Entry 2IX5 (X-ray diffraction, 2.70 A resolution); this record covers chains A and D of the 4 polymer chains in the assembly.

== Chain A (and D) ==
Protein: Acyl-coenzyme A oxidase 4, peroxisomal
Organism: Arabidopsis thaliana
Notes: EC 1.3.3.6; chain D of this document is another copy of the same molecule, construct and numbering; everything in this record applies to it too
UniProt: Q96329 (ACOX4_ARATH); residues 1-436 here = UniProt positions 1-436
Amino-acid sequence (436 residues; row label = number of the first residue in the row):
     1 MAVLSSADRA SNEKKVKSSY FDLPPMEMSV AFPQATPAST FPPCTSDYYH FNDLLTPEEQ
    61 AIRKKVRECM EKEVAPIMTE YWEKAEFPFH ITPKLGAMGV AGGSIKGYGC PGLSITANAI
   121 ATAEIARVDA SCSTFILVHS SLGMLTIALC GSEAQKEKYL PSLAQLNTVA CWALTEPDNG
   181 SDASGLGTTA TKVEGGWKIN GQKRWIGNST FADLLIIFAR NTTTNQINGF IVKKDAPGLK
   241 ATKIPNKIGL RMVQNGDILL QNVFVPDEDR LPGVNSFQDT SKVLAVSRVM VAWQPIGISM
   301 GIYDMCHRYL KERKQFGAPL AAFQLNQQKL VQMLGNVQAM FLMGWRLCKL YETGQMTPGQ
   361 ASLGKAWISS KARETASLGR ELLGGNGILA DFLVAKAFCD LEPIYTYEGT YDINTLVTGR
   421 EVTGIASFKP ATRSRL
Not modelled in the structure: 1-16, 433-436
Residues lining bound ligands:
  - acetoacetyl-coenzyme A (CAA): W172, L174, T175, G180, S181, D182, A183, S184, F277, L284, R288, E408, G409, I413, V417, R420, A426, F428, K429
  - FAD (flavin-adenine dinucleotide), molecule 1: V138, W172, L174, T175, G180, S181, R204, W205, I206, G207, L250, N255, P403, T406, Y407, E408, G409, T410, D412, I413, L416, F428
  - FAD, molecule 2: R313, Q315, F316, L320, F323, L325, N326, E381, L382, L383, G384, G385, N386

== How chain A and chain D interact ==
Residue-residue contacts (106):
  Y48(A) - T357(D)
  Y48(A) - G359(D)  hydrogen bond (side chain-backbone)
  Y48(A) - Q360(D)  hydrogen bond (side chain-backbone)
  Y48(A) - L363(D)  hydrophobic
  Y48(A) - T418(D)
  Y48(A) - E421(D)  hydrogen bond
  Y48(A) - V422(D)  hydrophobic
  Y49(A) - R346(D)  hydrogen bond (backbone-side chain)
  Y49(A) - L347(D)
  Y49(A) - L350(D)  hydrophobic
  Y49(A) - Q360(D)  hydrogen bond (side chain-backbone)
  Y49(A) - G364(D)  hydrogen bond (side chain-backbone)
  H50(A) - R346(D)  hydrogen bond (backbone-side chain)
  H50(A) - Q355(D)  hydrogen bond
  D53(A) - R346(D)  salt bridge
  D53(A) - Q355(D)  hydrogen bond
  L54(A) - W345(D)  hydrophobic
  Y303(A) - V422(D)
  H307(A) - V422(D)  hydrogen bond (side chain-backbone)
  P319(A) - I425(D)  hydrophobic
  A321(A) - T423(D)
  A322(A) - I425(D)  hydrophobic
  A322(A) - S427(D)  hydrogen bond (backbone-side chain)
  F323(A) - S427(D)
  Q324(A) - L416(D)
  Q324(A) - S427(D)  hydrogen bond (side chain-backbone)
  Q324(A) - F428(D)
  Q327(A) - L416(D)
  Q327(A) - G419(D)
  Q327(A) - R420(D)
  Q327(A) - T423(D)
  Q327(A) - I425(D)  hydrogen bond (side chain-backbone)
  Q327(A) - S427(D)
  Q328(A) - D412(D)
  Q328(A) - T415(D)
  L330(A) - T423(D)
  V331(A) - L363(D)
  V331(A) - T415(D)
  V331(A) - G419(D)
  Q332(A) - Y411(D)  hydrogen bond
  L334(A) - L363(D)  hydrophobic
  L334(A) - V422(D)  hydrophobic
  G335(A) - M343(D)
  G335(A) - L363(D)
  G335(A) - W367(D)
  N336(A) - W367(D)
  Q338(A) - M343(D)
  A339(A) - M343(D)
  A339(A) - W367(D)  hydrophobic
  L342(A) - L342(D)
  L342(A) - M343(D)  hydrophobic
  L342(A) - R346(D)
  M343(A) - G335(D)
  M343(A) - Q338(D)
  M343(A) - A339(D)
  M343(A) - L342(D)  hydrophobic
  W345(A) - W345(D)  hydrophobic
  R346(A) - Y49(D)  hydrogen bond (side chain-backbone)
  R346(A) - H50(D)  hydrogen bond (side chain-backbone)
  R346(A) - D53(D)  salt bridge
  R346(A) - L342(D)
  L347(A) - Y49(D)
  L350(A) - Y49(D)
  Q355(A) - H50(D)
  Q355(A) - D53(D)  hydrogen bond
  T357(A) - Y48(D)
  G359(A) - Y48(D)
  Q360(A) - Y48(D)  hydrogen bond (backbone-side chain)
  Q360(A) - Y49(D)  hydrogen bond (backbone-side chain)
  L363(A) - Y48(D)  hydrophobic
  L363(A) - Y49(D)  hydrophobic
  L363(A) - V331(D)
  L363(A) - G335(D)
  L363(A) - Q338(D)
  G364(A) - Y49(D)  hydrogen bond (backbone-side chain)
  W367(A) - G335(D)
  W367(A) - N336(D)
  W367(A) - A339(D)  hydrophobic
  W367(A) - W367(D)  hydrophobic
  K371(A) - N336(D)
  K371(A) - K371(D)
  K371(A) - E374(D)  salt bridge
  Y411(A) - Q332(D)  hydrogen bond
  D412(A) - Q328(D)
  T415(A) - V331(D)
  L416(A) - Q324(D)
  L416(A) - Q327(D)
  T418(A) - V331(D)
  G419(A) - Q327(D)
  G419(A) - V331(D)
  R420(A) - Q327(D)  hydrogen bond (backbone-side chain)
  E421(A) - Y48(D)  hydrogen bond
  V422(A) - Y303(D)
  V422(A) - H307(D)
  T423(A) - K311(D)
  T423(A) - A321(D)
  T423(A) - Q327(D)
  T423(A) - L330(D)
  I425(A) - P319(D)  hydrophobic
  I425(A) - A322(D)  hydrophobic
  I425(A) - Q327(D)  hydrogen bond (backbone-side chain)
  S427(A) - A322(D)  hydrogen bond (side chain-backbone)
  S427(A) - F323(D)
  S427(A) - Q324(D)  hydrogen bond (backbone-side chain)
  S427(A) - Q327(D)
  F428(A) - Q324(D)
Other interface residues (no listed pair), chain D (52 interface residues in all): L54, L334, A426

== Overview ==
49 residues of chain A face 52 of chain D across their interface, with 26 hydrogen bonds and 3 salt bridges.
Polar pairs include D53(A)-R346(D), K371(A)-E374(D) and Y48(A)-G359(D). Chain A binds acetoacetyl-coenzyme A
and flavin-adenine dinucleotide.
Chain A and chain D are both Acyl-coenzyme A oxidase 4, peroxisomal (Arabidopsis thaliana); the structure,
Short chain specific acyl-CoA oxidase from Arabidopsis thaliana, ACX4 in complex with acetoacetyl-CoA, was
determined by X-ray diffraction, deposited together with 2IX6.
